3VUM - chains A and F; structure by X-ray diffraction, 2.69 A resolution.

[Chain A]
Name: Mitogen-activated protein kinase 8
Source organism: Homo sapiens
Notes: EC 2.7.11.24; fragment: kinase domain
UniProtKB: A1L4K2 (A1L4K2_HUMAN); residues 1-364 here = UniProt positions 1-364
Sequence (370 residues; row label = number of the first residue in the row):
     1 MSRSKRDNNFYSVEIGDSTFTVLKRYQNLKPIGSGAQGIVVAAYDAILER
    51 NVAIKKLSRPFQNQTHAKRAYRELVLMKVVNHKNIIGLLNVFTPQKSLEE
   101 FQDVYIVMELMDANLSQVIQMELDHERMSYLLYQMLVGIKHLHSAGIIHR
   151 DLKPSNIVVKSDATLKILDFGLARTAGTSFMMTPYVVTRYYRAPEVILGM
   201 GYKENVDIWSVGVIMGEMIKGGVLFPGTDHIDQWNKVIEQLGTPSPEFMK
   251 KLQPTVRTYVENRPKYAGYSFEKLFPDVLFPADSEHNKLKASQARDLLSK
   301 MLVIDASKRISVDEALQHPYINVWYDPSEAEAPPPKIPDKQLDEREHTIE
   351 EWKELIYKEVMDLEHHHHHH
Not modelled in the structure: 1-6, 175-188, 368-370
Differences from the reference sequence: engineered mutation Val41 (Cys in A1L4K2), Val79 (Cys in A1L4K2), Ser116 (Cys in A1L4K2), Val137 (Cys in A1L4K2), Ala163 (Cys in A1L4K2), Val213 (Cys in A1L4K2), Ser245 (Cys in A1L4K2); expression tag (365-370)

[Chain F]
Name: Peptide from C-Jun-amino-terminal kinase-interacting protein 1
UniProtKB: Q9UQF2 (JIP1_HUMAN); residues 553-563 here correspond to UniProt positions 157-167 (UniProt number = residue number - 396)
Sequence (11 residues; each row starts with the number of its first residue):
   553 RPKRPTTLNLF
Swiss-Prot annotation at these positions:
  - region: Arg553 to Phe563 (Minimal inhibitory domain (MID))

[Interface between chain A and chain F]
Contacting residue pairs (31):
  Asp112(A) with Leu562(F)
  Gln117(A) with Leu562(F)
  Met121(A) with Leu560(F), hydrophobic; Asn561(F); Leu562(F), hydrophobic
  Glu126(A) with Pro557(F)
  Arg127(A) with Pro557(F); Thr559(F), hydrogen bond (side chain-backbone); Leu560(F)
  Tyr130(A) with Arg556(F); Pro557(F)
  Tyr133(A) with Arg556(F)
  Lys160(A) with Leu560(F); Leu562(F)
  Ser161(A) with Thr558(F); Thr559(F); Leu560(F), hydrogen bond (backbone-backbone); Leu562(F)
  Asp162(A) with Pro557(F); Thr558(F)
  Ala163(A) with Pro557(F); Thr559(F); Leu560(F), hydrophobic
  His286(A) with Arg553(F); Pro554(F)
  Val323(A) with Arg553(F), hydrogen bond (backbone-side chain)
  Trp324(A) with Pro554(F); Lys555(F); Arg556(F), hydrogen bond (backbone-side chain)
  Asp326(A) with Arg556(F)
  Glu329(A) with Arg556(F), salt bridge
Other interface residues (no listed pair), chain A (21 interface residues in all): Lys83, Ala113, Val118, Leu123, Val159

[Summary]
21 residues of chain A and 10 residues of chain F are in contact, with 4 hydrogen bonds and 1 salt bridge.
Polar contacts include Glu329(A)-Arg556(F), Arg127(A)-Thr559(F) and Val323(A)-Arg553(F).
Chain A is Mitogen-activated protein kinase 8 (Homo sapiens) and chain F is Peptide from C-Jun-amino-terminal
kinase-interacting protein 1; the structure, Crystal structure of a cysteine-deficient mutant M7 in MAP kinase
JNK1, was determined by X-ray diffraction together with 3VUD, 3VUG, 3VUH, 3VUI, 3VUK and 3VUL from the same
study.
